6M71 - chains A and B of the 4 polymer chains in the assembly; structure by electron microscopy, 2.90 A resolution.

Chain A:
Protein: RNA-directed RNA polymerase
From: Severe acute respiratory syndrome coronavirus 2
Notes: EC 2.7.7.48
UniProtKB: P0DTD1 (R1AB_SARS2); residues 1-932 here correspond to UniProt positions 4393-5324 (UniProt number = residue number + 4392)
Sequence (942 residues; each row starts with the number of its first residue):
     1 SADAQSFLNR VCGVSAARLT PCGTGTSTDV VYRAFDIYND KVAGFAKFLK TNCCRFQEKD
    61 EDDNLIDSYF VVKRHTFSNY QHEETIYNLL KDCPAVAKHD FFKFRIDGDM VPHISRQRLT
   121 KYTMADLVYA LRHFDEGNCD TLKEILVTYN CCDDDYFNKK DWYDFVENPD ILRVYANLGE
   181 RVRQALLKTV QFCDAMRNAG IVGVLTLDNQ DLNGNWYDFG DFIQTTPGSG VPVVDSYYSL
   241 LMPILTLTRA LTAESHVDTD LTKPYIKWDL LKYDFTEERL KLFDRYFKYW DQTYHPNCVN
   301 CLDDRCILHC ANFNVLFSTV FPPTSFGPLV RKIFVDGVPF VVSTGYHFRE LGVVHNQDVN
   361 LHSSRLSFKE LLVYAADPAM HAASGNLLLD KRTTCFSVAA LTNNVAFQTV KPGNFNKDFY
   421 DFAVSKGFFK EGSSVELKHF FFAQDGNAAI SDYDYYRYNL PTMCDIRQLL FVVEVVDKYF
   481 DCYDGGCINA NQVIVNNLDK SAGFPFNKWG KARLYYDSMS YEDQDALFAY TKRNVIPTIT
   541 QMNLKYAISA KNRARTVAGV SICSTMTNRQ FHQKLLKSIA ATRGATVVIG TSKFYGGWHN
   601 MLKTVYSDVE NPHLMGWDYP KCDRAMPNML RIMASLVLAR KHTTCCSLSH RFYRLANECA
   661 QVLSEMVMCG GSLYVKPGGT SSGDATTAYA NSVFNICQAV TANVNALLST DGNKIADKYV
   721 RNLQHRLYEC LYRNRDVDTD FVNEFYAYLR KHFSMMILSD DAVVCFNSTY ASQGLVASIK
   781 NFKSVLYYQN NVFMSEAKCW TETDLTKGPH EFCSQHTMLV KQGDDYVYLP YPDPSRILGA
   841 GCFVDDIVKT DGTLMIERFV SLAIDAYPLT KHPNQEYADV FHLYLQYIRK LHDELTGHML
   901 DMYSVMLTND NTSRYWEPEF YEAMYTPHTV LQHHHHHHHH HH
Unresolved in the structure: 1-30, 51-68, 75, 103-111, 896-910, 933-942
Construct notes: expression tag (933-942)
Disulfides: Cys301-Cys306, Cys487-Cys645
Swiss-Prot annotation at these positions:
  - region: Lys545 to Arg555 (Interaction with RMP Remdesivir), Thr582 to Pro620 (RdRp Palm N-ter)
  - active site: Ser759, Asp760, Asp761
  - binding site (Mn(2+)): Asn209, Asp218
  - binding site (Zn(2+)): His295, Cys301, Cys306, Cys310, Cys487, His642, Cys645, Cys646
  - site: Gln932 (Cleavage)
From the paper describing this entry:
  - contacts within the chain: Cys301-Cys306, Cys487-Cys645
  - catalytic residues: Asp618, Ser759 to Asp761 (by similarity / conservation)
  - catalytic residues: Asp760, Asp761 (proposed by the authors, not directly observed)

Chain B:
Protein: Non-structural protein 8
From: Severe acute respiratory syndrome coronavirus 2
UniProtKB: P0DTD1 (R1AB_SARS2); residues 1-198 here correspond to UniProt positions 3943-4140 (UniProt number = residue number + 3942)
Sequence (198 residues; row label = number of the first residue in the row):
     1 AIASEFSSLP SYAAFATAQE AYEQAVANGD SEVVLKKLKK SLNVAKSEFD RDAAMQRKLE
    61 KMADQAMTQM YKQARSEDKR AKVTSAMQTM LFTMLRKLDN DALNNIINNA RDGCVPLNII
   121 PLTTAAKLMV VIPDYNTYKN TCDGTTFTYA SALWEIQQVV DADSKIVQLS EISMDNSPNL
   181 AWPLIVTALR ANSAVKLQ
Unresolved in the structure: 1-77, 145, 192-198
Swiss-Prot annotation at these positions:
  - site: Gln198 (Cleavage)

Chain A / chain B interface:
Pairs across the interface (91; chain A residue first):
  Leu270(A) - Ile119(B)
  Leu271(A) - Ile106(B)
  Leu271(A) - Asn109(B)
  Leu271(A) - Ala110(B)
  Leu271(A) - Val115(B)  hydrophobic
  Leu271(A) - Pro116(B)
  Leu271(A) - Ile119(B)  hydrophobic
  Tyr273(A) - Cys114(B)
  Tyr273(A) - Pro116(B)  hydrophobic
  Pro323(A) - Asn118(B)
  Thr324(A) - Pro116(B)
  Thr324(A) - Asn118(B)
  Thr324(A) - Ile119(B)
  Ser325(A) - Pro116(B)
  Phe326(A) - Asn118(B)  hydrogen bond (backbone-side chain)
  Pro328(A) - Pro116(B)
  Pro328(A) - Leu117(B)  hydrogen bond (backbone-backbone)
  Leu329(A) - Cys114(B)  hydrophobic
  Leu329(A) - Val115(B)
  Val330(A) - Cys114(B)
  Val330(A) - Val115(B)  hydrogen bond (backbone-backbone)
  Val330(A) - Pro116(B)
  Val330(A) - Leu117(B)  hydrophobic
  Val330(A) - Ile120(B)  hydrophobic
  Arg331(A) - Asp112(B)  salt bridge
  Arg331(A) - Gly113(B)
  Arg331(A) - Cys114(B)
  Lys332(A) - Leu103(B)
  Lys332(A) - Asn104(B)  hydrogen bond
  Lys332(A) - Ile107(B)
  Val338(A) - Leu95(B)  hydrophobic
  Pro339(A) - Leu95(B)
  Pro339(A) - Asp99(B)
  Phe340(A) - Phe92(B)  hydrophobic
  Phe340(A) - Leu95(B)  hydrophobic
  Val341(A) - Leu98(B)  hydrophobic
  Val341(A) - Ile120(B)  hydrophobic
  Phe368(A) - Val83(B)  hydrophobic
  Phe368(A) - Thr84(B)
  Leu371(A) - Thr84(B)
  Leu371(A) - Met87(B)
  Tyr374(A) - Leu91(B)  hydrophobic
  Ala375(A) - Met87(B)  hydrophobic
  Ala379(A) - Leu117(B)  hydrophobic
  Met380(A) - Leu91(B)  hydrophobic
  Met380(A) - Met94(B)
  Met380(A) - Leu95(B)  hydrophobic
  His381(A) - Met90(B)
  His381(A) - Met94(B)  hydrogen bond
  Ala382(A) - Leu117(B)  hydrophobic
  Ala382(A) - Pro121(B)
  Ala383(A) - Leu98(B)
  Ala383(A) - Ile120(B)  hydrophobic
  Ser384(A) - Met94(B)  hydrogen bond (side chain-backbone)
  Asn386(A) - Lys127(B)
  Asn386(A) - Met129(B)
  Leu387(A) - Pro121(B)
  Leu387(A) - Leu122(B)
  Leu387(A) - Ala125(B)  hydrophobic
  Leu387(A) - Lys127(B)  hydrogen bond (backbone-backbone)
  Leu387(A) - Leu128(B)
  Leu387(A) - Met129(B)  hydrogen bond (backbone-backbone)
  Leu387(A) - Tyr149(B)  hydrophobic
  Leu387(A) - Trp154(B)  hydrophobic
  Leu388(A) - Met129(B)
  Leu389(A) - Leu128(B)
  Leu389(A) - Met129(B)  hydrogen bond (backbone-backbone)
  Leu389(A) - Val130(B)
  Leu389(A) - Val131(B)  hydrogen bond (backbone-backbone)
  Leu389(A) - Thr141(B)
  Lys391(A) - Val131(B)  hydrogen bond (backbone-backbone)
  Lys391(A) - Pro133(B)
  Lys391(A) - Thr141(B)
  Arg392(A) - Val131(B)
  Val398(A) - Asn118(B)
  Val398(A) - Pro121(B)
  Ala400(A) - Met129(B)  hydrophobic
  Thr402(A) - Met129(B)
  Asn403(A) - Met129(B)
  Asn404(A) - Ser164(B)
  Val405(A) - Val131(B)  hydrophobic
  Phe407(A) - Pro183(B)  hydrophobic
  Pro505(A) - Met90(B)  hydrophobic
  Phe506(A) - Met87(B)  hydrophobic
  Trp509(A) - Ala86(B)
  Trp509(A) - Met87(B)  hydrophobic
  Trp509(A) - Met90(B)  hydrophobic
  Leu514(A) - Lys79(B)
  Tyr515(A) - Val83(B)  hydrophobic
  Ser518(A) - Arg80(B)
  Met666(A) - Leu117(B)  hydrophobic
Also at the interface, not in a pair above, chain A (56 interface residues in all): Lys272, Gly327, Thr344, Leu372, Pro378, Asp390, Phe396, Ala399, Lys508, Val675
Also at the interface, not in a pair above, chain B (47 interface residues in all): Gln88, Lys97, Ala150, Ala162, Ile185

Overview:
The interface between chain A and chain B involves 56 residues on one side and 47 on the other, with 11
hydrogen bonds and 1 salt bridge. Among the polar pairs are Arg331(A)-Asp112(B), Phe326(A)-Asn118(B) and
Lys332(A)-Asn104(B). From the paper: catalytic residues Asp618(A), Ser759(A) and Asp760(A) among others;
contacts within the chain involving Cys301(A), Cys306(A) and Cys487(A) among others.
Here chain A is RNA-directed RNA polymerase and chain B is Non-structural protein 8, both from Severe acute
respiratory syndrome coronavirus 2. Entry 6M71 (SARS-Cov-2 RNA-dependent RNA polymerase in complex with
cofactors) was determined by electron microscopy, deposited together with 7BTF.
